PDB entry 1VDN | X-ray diffraction, 1.60 A resolution | chains A and B

Chain A:
Name: Cyclophilin A
Source organism: Saccharomyces cerevisiae
Notes: EC 5.2.1.8
UniProt: P14832 (CYPH_YEAST); residues 1-162 here correspond to UniProt positions 0-161 (UniProt number = residue number - 1)
Amino-acid sequence (162 residues; row label = number of the first residue in the row):
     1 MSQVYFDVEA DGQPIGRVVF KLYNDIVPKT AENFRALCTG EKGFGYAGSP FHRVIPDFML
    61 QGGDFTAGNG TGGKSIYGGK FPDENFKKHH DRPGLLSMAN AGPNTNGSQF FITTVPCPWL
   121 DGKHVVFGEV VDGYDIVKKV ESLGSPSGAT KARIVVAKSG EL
Not modelled in the structure: 1

Chain B:
Name: (Ace)aapa(mcm)
Amino-acid sequence (6 residues; numbered 1 to 6; the number before each row is that of its first residue):
     1 XAAPAX
Modified positions: ACE (acetyl group) at position 1; MCM (7-amino-4-methyl-chromen-2-one) at position 6

Interface between chain A and chain B:
Pairs across the interface (20):
  Arg53(A) with Ala2(B); Pro4(B), hydrogen bond (side chain-backbone); Ala5(B); MCM_6(B)
  Ile55(A) with MCM_6(B)
  Asp57(A) with MCM_6(B)
  Phe58(A) with Pro4(B), hydrophobic; Ala5(B); MCM_6(B)
  Gln61(A) with ACE_1(B), hydrogen bond (side chain-backbone)
  Ala99(A) with Ala3(B)
  Asn100(A) with ACE_1(B); Ala2(B), hydrogen bond (backbone-backbone); Ala3(B), hydrogen bond (backbone-backbone)
  Gln109(A) with ACE_1(B)
  Phe111(A) with Pro4(B)
  Leu120(A) with Pro4(B), hydrophobic
  His124(A) with Ala3(B); Pro4(B)
  Pro146(A) with MCM_6(B)
Other interface residues (no listed pair), chain A (13 interface residues in all): Gly70

In short:
13 residues of chain A face 6 of chain B across their interface, with 4 hydrogen bonds. Among the polar pairs
are Arg53(A)-Pro4(B), Gln61(A)-ACE_1(B) and Asn100(A)-Ala2(B).
Here chain A is Cyclophilin A (Saccharomyces cerevisiae) and chain B is (Ace)aapa(mcm). Entry 1VDN (Crystal
Structure Of Yeast Cyclophilin A Complexed With ACE-Ala-Ala-Pro-Ala-7-Amino-4-Methylcoumarin) was determined
by X-ray diffraction.
